7CH0 - chains B and E of the 12 polymer chains in the assembly; structure by electron microscopy, 3.70 A resolution.

== Chain B (and E) ==
Name: Phospholipid ABC transporter ATP-binding protein MlaF
From: Escherichia coli K-12
Notes: chain E of this document is another copy of the same molecule, construct and numbering; everything in this record applies to it too
UniProt: A0A4V3YUQ9 (A0A4V3YUQ9_ECOLI); residues 1-269 here = UniProt positions 1-269
Sequence (269 residues; row label = number of the first residue in the row):
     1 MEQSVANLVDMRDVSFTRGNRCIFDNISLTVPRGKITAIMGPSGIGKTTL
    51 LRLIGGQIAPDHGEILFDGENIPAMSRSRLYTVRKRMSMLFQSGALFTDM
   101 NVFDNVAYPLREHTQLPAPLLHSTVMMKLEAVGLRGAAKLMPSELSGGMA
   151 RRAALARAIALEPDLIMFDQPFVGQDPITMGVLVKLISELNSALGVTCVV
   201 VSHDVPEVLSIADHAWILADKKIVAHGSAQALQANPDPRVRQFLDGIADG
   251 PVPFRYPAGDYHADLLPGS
Unresolved in the structure: 1-4, 268-269
Differences from the reference sequence: engineered mutation Gln170 (Glu in A0A4V3YUQ9)
Ligand contacts:
  - ATP (adenosine-5'-triphosphate), molecule 1: Arg18, Ile23, Ser43, Gly44, Ile45, Gly46, Lys47, Thr48, Thr49, Arg52, Gln92, Gln170, His203, Tyr256
  - ATP, molecule 2: Ser143, Glu144, Leu145, Ser146, Gly147, Gly148, Met149, Gly174
From the paper describing this entry:
  - binding site for ATP: Lys47, Thr48, Ser146

== Chain B / chain E interface ==
Contacting residue pairs (75; chain B residue first):
  Gly41(B) - Asp176(E)
  Pro42(B) - Asp176(E)
  Ser43(B) - Gly174(E)
  Ser43(B) - Gln175(E)
  Ser43(B) - Asp176(E)  hydrogen bond (backbone-side chain)
  Pro119(B) - Pro267(E)  hydrophobic
  His122(B) - Asp264(E)  hydrogen bond (side chain-backbone)
  Ser123(B) - Leu265(E)
  Met126(B) - Asp264(E)
  Met127(B) - Leu265(E)  hydrophobic
  Glu130(B) - Arg255(E)  salt bridge
  Gly133(B) - Arg255(E)
  Gly133(B) - Tyr256(E)
  Arg135(B) - Tyr256(E)
  Arg135(B) - Ala258(E)
  Arg135(B) - Asp260(E)  hydrogen bond (side chain-backbone)
  Arg135(B) - Tyr261(E)
  Arg135(B) - Asp264(E)  salt bridge
  Gly136(B) - Tyr256(E)
  Gly136(B) - Ala258(E)
  Ala137(B) - Tyr256(E)
  Leu140(B) - Tyr256(E)
  Arg152(B) - Phe254(E)
  Gly174(B) - Ser43(E)
  Gly174(B) - His203(E)
  Gln175(B) - Ser43(E)
  Gln175(B) - His203(E)
  Asp176(B) - Gly41(E)
  Asp176(B) - Pro42(E)
  Asp176(B) - Ser43(E)  hydrogen bond (side chain-backbone)
  Asp176(B) - His203(E)
  Asp176(B) - Phe243(E)
  Pro177(B) - Val205(E)  hydrophobic
  Pro177(B) - Phe243(E)
  Pro177(B) - Gly246(E)
  Ile178(B) - Gln242(E)
  Ile178(B) - Phe243(E)
  Ile178(B) - Gly246(E)
  Ile178(B) - Pro253(E)
  Thr179(B) - Phe254(E)
  Gly181(B) - Ile247(E)
  Val182(B) - Phe254(E)  hydrophobic
  His203(B) - Gly174(E)
  His203(B) - Gln175(E)
  His203(B) - Asp176(E)
  Val205(B) - Pro177(E)  hydrophobic
  Gln242(B) - Ile178(E)
  Phe243(B) - Asp176(E)
  Phe243(B) - Pro177(E)
  Phe243(B) - Ile178(E)
  Gly246(B) - Ile178(E)
  Ile247(B) - Gly181(E)
  Pro253(B) - Ile178(E)
  Phe254(B) - Arg152(E)
  Phe254(B) - Thr179(E)
  Phe254(B) - Val182(E)  hydrophobic
  Arg255(B) - Glu130(E)  salt bridge
  Arg255(B) - Gly133(E)
  Tyr256(B) - Gly133(E)
  Tyr256(B) - Arg135(E)
  Tyr256(B) - Gly136(E)
  Tyr256(B) - Ala137(E)
  Tyr256(B) - Leu140(E)
  Ala258(B) - Arg135(E)
  Ala258(B) - Gly136(E)
  Gly259(B) - Arg135(E)
  Asp260(B) - Arg135(E)  hydrogen bond (backbone-side chain)
  Tyr261(B) - Glu130(E)
  Tyr261(B) - Arg135(E)
  Asp264(B) - His122(E)  hydrogen bond (backbone-side chain)
  Asp264(B) - Met126(E)
  Asp264(B) - Arg135(E)  salt bridge
  Leu265(B) - Ser123(E)
  Leu265(B) - Met127(E)  hydrophobic
  Pro267(B) - Pro119(E)  hydrophobic
Interface residues without a listed pair, chain B (47 interface residues in all): Gly44, Gln92, Val132, Ser146, Met149, Arg151, Val173
Interface residues without a listed pair, chain E (47 interface residues in all): Gly44, Gln92, Val132, Ser146, Met149, Arg151, Val173, Gly259

== Overview ==
Chain B and chain E each contribute 47 residues to their interface, with 6 hydrogen bonds and 4 salt bridges.
Among the polar pairs are Glu130(B)-Arg255(E), Arg135(B)-Asp264(E) and Ser43(B)-Asp176(E). Chain B binds ATP.
The paper reports a binding site for ATP at Lys47(B), Thr48(B) and Ser146(B).
Chain B and chain E are both Phospholipid ABC transporter ATP-binding protein MlaF (Escherichia coli K-12);
the structure, The overall structure of the MlaFEDB complex in ATP-bound EQclose conformation (Mutation of
E170Q on MlaF), was determined by electron microscopy (same publication as 7CGE and 7CGN).
